PDB entry 8CBK | electron microscopy, 2.76 A resolution | chains E and T of the 7 polymer chains in the assembly

# Chain E
Protein: Mitochondrial ribonuclease P catalytic subunit
Source organism: Homo sapiens
Notes: EC 3.1.26.5
Reference sequence: O15091 (MRPP3_HUMAN); residue numbers follow UniProt; this construct covers 51-583
Chain sequence (533 residues; numbered 51 to 583; the number before each row is that of its first residue):
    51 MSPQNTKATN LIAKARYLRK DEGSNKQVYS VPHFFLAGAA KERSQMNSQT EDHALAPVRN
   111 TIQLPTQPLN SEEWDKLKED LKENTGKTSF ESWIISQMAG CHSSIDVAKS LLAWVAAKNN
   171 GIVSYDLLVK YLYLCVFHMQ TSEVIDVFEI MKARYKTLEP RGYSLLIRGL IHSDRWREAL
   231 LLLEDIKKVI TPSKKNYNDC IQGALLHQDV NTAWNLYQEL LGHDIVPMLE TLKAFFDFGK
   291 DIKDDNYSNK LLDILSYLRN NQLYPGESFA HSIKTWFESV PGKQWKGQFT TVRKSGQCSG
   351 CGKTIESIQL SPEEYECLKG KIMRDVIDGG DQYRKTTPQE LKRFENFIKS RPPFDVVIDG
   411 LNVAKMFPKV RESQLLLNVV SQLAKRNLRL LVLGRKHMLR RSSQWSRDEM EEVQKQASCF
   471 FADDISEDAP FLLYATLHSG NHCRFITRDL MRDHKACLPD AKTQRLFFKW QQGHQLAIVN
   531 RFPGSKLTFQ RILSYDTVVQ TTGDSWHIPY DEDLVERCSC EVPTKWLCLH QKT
Disordered / not traced: 51-111, 582-583
Differences from the reference sequence: engineered mutation Ala479 (Asp in O15091)
Bound ions: Zn2+: Cys348, Cys351, His557, Cys578; Mg2+: Asp499 (shared with G1(T) of chain T)
What the authors report for this chain:
  - mutagenesis - D479A: abolished catalytic activity on pre-tRNAHis-Ser
  - catalytic residues: Asp499, Asp503 (by similarity / conservation)
  - binding site for Mitochondrial Precursor tRNA-His(5, Ser) (chain T): Lys415 to Glu422, His447, Phe532
  - catalytic residues: Asp409, Asp478 (proposed by the authors, not directly observed)
  - Mg2+ coordination: Asp499

# Chain T
Molecule: Mitochondrial Precursor tRNA-His(5, Ser)
Source organism: Homo sapiens
Sequence (93 nucleotides; each row starts with the number of its first residue; note: 40 numbers in that range are skipped by the numbering (no residue carries them; nothing is unmodelled there); numbers below 1 keep their minus sign (G-4 is residue -4)):
    -4 GGCUUGUAAA UAUAGUUUAA
    19 AAACAUCAGA UUGUGAAUCU GACAACAGAG GCUU
    56 ACCCCUUAUU UACCGAGAAA G
   103 CCAUG
   116 CAUGGCUUUC UCA
Bound ions: Mg2+: G1 (shared with Asp499(E) of chain E)

# Interface between chain E and chain T
Pairs across the interface (39; chain E residue first):
  Arg211(E) with U51(T), sugar contact; U52(T), salt bridge to the phosphate
  Ser243(E) with C50(T), hydrogen bond to the phosphate
  Lys244(E) with G49(T), hydrogen bond to the sugar; C50(T), salt bridge to the phosphate
  Lys245(E) with C50(T), phosphate contact; U51(T), salt bridge to the phosphate
  Asn412(E) with U0(T), hydrogen bond to the base
  Lys415(E) with U-1(T), sugar contact; U0(T), hydrogen bond to the sugar
  Met416(E) with C69(T), base contact
  Phe417(E) with C69(T), hydrogen bond to the sugar; G70(T), phosphate contact
  Pro418(E) with C69(T), sugar contact
  Lys419(E) with G70(T), base contact; A128(T), base contact
  Val420(E) with G70(T), sugar contact
  His447(E) with U-1(T), stacking on the base
  Arg450(E) with C-2(T), hydrogen bond to the base; U-1(T), base contact
  Asp474(E) with U-1(T), base contact
  Arg498(E) with U0(T), hydrogen bond to the base; G1(T), hydrogen bond to the sugar
  Asp499(E) with G1(T), phosphate contact; U2(T), phosphate contact
  Leu500(E) with G1(T), phosphate contact; U2(T), hydrogen bond to the phosphate
  Arg502(E) with U2(T), salt bridge to the phosphate; A3(T), salt bridge to the phosphate; U61(T), phosphate contact
  Asp503(E) with U62(T), phosphate contact
  Arg531(E) with G70(T), salt bridge to the phosphate; A71(T), salt bridge to the phosphate; G119(T), phosphate contact
  Phe532(E) with A71(T), phosphate contact; G72(T), phosphate contact
  Pro533(E) with G70(T), phosphate contact; A71(T), phosphate contact
  Lys536(E) with U118(T), salt bridge to the phosphate
Interface residues without a listed pair, chain E (34 interface residues in all): Tyr183, Gly410, Leu411, Met448, Ser453, Gln454, Trp455, Glu477, Asp478, Lys505, Ser535
Interface residues without a listed pair, chain T (21 interface residues in all): G-3, G120

# In short
34 residues of chain E and 21 residues of chain T are in contact; the contacts include 9 hydrogen bonds, 8
salt bridges and 1 aromatic stacking contact. Polar contacts include Asn412(E)-U0(T), Arg450(E)-C-2(T) and
Arg498(E)-U0(T). From the paper: catalytic residues Asp499(E), Asp503(E) and Asp409(E) among others; D479A of
chain E abolishes catalytic activity on pre-tRNAHis-Ser.
Chain E is Mitochondrial ribonuclease P catalytic subunit and chain T is Mitochondrial Precursor tRNA-His(5,
Ser), both from Homo sapiens; the structure, Structure of human mitochondrial RNase P in complex with
mitochondrial pre-tRNA-His(5,Ser), was determined by electron microscopy (same publication as 8CBL, 8CBM and
8CBO).
